PDB entry 2NVU | X-ray diffraction, 2.80 A resolution | chains B and C of the 5 polymer chains in the assembly

[Chain B]
Name: Maltose binding protein/NEDD8-activating enzyme E1 catalytic subunit chimera
Source organism: Homo sapiens
Notes: EC 6.3.2.-
UniProt: Q8TBC4 (UBA3_HUMAN); residues 2012-2442 here correspond to UniProt positions 33-463 (UniProt number = residue number - 1979)
Chain sequence (805 residues; each row starts with the number of its first residue; note: 640 numbers in that range are skipped by the numbering (no residue carries them; nothing is unmodelled there)):
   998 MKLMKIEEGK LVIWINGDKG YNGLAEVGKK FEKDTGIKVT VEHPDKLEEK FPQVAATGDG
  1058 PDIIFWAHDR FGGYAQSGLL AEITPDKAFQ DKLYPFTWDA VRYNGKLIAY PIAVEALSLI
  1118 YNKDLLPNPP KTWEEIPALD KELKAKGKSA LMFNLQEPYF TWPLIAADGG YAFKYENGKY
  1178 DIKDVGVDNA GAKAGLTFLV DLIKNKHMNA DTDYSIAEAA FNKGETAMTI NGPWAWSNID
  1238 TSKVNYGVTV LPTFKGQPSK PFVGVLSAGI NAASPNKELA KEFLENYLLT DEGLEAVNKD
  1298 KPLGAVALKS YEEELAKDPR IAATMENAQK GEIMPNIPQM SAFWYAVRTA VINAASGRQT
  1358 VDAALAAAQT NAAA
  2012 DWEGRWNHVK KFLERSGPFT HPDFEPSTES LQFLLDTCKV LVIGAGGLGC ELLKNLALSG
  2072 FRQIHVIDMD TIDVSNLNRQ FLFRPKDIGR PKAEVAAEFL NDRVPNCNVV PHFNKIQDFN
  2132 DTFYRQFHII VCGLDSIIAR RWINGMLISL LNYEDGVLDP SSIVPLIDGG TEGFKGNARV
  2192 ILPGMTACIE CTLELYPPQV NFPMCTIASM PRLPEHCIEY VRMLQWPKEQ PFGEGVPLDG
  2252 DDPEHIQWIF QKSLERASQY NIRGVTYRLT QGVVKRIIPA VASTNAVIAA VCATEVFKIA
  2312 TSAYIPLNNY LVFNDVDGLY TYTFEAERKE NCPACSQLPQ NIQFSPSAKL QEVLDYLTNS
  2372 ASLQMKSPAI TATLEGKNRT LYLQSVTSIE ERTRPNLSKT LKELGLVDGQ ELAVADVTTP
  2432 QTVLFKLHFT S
Not modelled in the structure: 998-1001, 1299-1302, 1312-1319
Bound ions: Mg2+: Asp2146 (together with ATP); Zn2+: Cys2199, Cys2202, Cys2343, Cys2346
Ligand contacts: ATP (adenosine-5'-triphosphate): Gly2055, Ala2056, Gly2057, Gly2058, Asp2079, Met2080, Asp2081, Ser2086, Asn2087, Arg2090, Gln2091, Lys2103, Asn2125, Lys2126, Ile2127, Gln2128, Gly2144, Leu2145, Asp2146, Ala2150, Ile2289
Curated features (UniProtKB/Swiss-Prot):
  - region: His2032 to Cys2049 (Interaction with UBE2M N-terminus), Arg2136 to Ile2140 (Interaction with UBE2M N-terminus), Pro2171 to Met2196 (Interaction with UBE2M N-terminus), Leu2206 to Pro2208 (Interaction with NEDD8), Met2221 to His2227 (Interaction with NAE1), Tyr2271 to Arg2274 (Interaction with NAE1), Ile2310 to Pro2317 (Interaction with UBE2M N-terminus), Tyr2331 to Glu2336 (Interaction with NEDD8)
  - active site: Cys2216 (Glycyl thioester intermediate)
  - site: Arg2190 (Determines specificity for NEDD8)

[Chain C]
Name: NEDD8-conjugating enzyme Ubc12
Source organism: Homo sapiens
Notes: EC 6.3.2.-
UniProt: P61081 (UBC12_HUMAN); aligned to UniProt positions 1-173 over residues 1-178 (the alignment contains insertions or deletions, so no single offset holds)
Chain sequence (180 residues; numbered -1 to 183; 5 numbers in that range are skipped by the numbering (no residue carries them; nothing is unmodelled there); the number before each row is that of its first residue; numbers below 1 keep their minus sign (Gly-1 is residue -1)):
    -1 GSMIKLFSLK QQKKEEE
    21 KGSSKKASAA QLRIQKDINE LNLPKTCDIS FSDPDDLLNF KLVICPDEGF YKSGKFVFSF
    81 KVGQGYPHDP PKVKCETMVY HPNIDLEGNV ALNILREDWK PVLTINSIIY GLQYLFLEPN
   141 PEDPLNKEAA EVLQNNRRLF EQNVQRSMRG GYIGSTYFER CLK
Not modelled in the structure: -1 to 2
Construct notes: cloning artifact (-1 to 0); engineered mutation Ala111 (Cys in P61081)

[Chain B / chain C interface]
Contacting residue pairs - 90 pairs, chain B then chain C:
  His2032(B) - Leu4(C)
  His2032(B) - Phe5(C)  hydrogen bond (side chain-backbone)
  Pro2033(B) - Leu4(C)
  Asp2034(B) - Ser6(C)
  Ser2041(B) - Gln9(C)
  Phe2044(B) - Leu7(C)  hydrophobic
  Phe2044(B) - Gln9(C)
  Phe2044(B) - Gln10(C)
  Gln2128(B) - Gln84(C)
  Gln2128(B) - Asp89(C)
  Asn2131(B) - Gly22(C)  hydrogen bond (side chain-backbone)
  Asp2132(B) - Ser24(C)  hydrogen bond
  Asp2132(B) - Lys25(C)  hydrogen bond (side chain-backbone)
  Asp2132(B) - Lys26(C)  hydrogen bond (side chain-backbone)
  Thr2133(B) - Glu15(C)
  Thr2133(B) - Lys21(C)
  Thr2133(B) - Gly22(C)
  Thr2133(B) - Ser23(C)  hydrogen bond (side chain-backbone)
  Thr2133(B) - Ser24(C)
  Arg2136(B) - Lys12(C)  hydrogen bond (backbone-side chain)
  Arg2136(B) - Glu15(C)  salt bridge
  Arg2136(B) - Lys25(C)
  Gln2137(B) - Lys12(C)
  Phe2138(B) - Lys12(C)  hydrogen bond (backbone-side chain)
  His2139(B) - Leu7(C)
  His2139(B) - Gln10(C)
  His2139(B) - Lys12(C)
  Ile2149(B) - His88(C)
  Arg2152(B) - His88(C)
  Trp2153(B) - Gln84(C)  hydrogen bond (side chain-backbone)
  Trp2153(B) - Gly85(C)
  Ser2160(B) - Lys26(C)
  Leu2162(B) - Lys26(C)  hydrogen bond (backbone-side chain)
  Asn2163(B) - Lys26(C)  hydrogen bond
  Pro2171(B) - Phe5(C)
  Val2175(B) - Lys12(C)
  Pro2176(B) - Phe5(C)  hydrophobic
  Leu2193(B) - Phe5(C)  hydrophobic
  Met2196(B) - Lys3(C)
  Arg2233(B) - Glu117(C)  salt bridge
  Pro2238(B) - Pro144(C)
  Lys2239(B) - Lys147(C)  hydrogen bond (backbone-side chain)
  Glu2240(B) - Lys147(C)
  Gln2241(B) - Pro144(C)  hydrogen bond (side chain-backbone)
  Gln2241(B) - Lys147(C)
  Glu2245(B) - Leu145(C)
  Glu2245(B) - Asn146(C)
  Glu2245(B) - Lys147(C)  hydrogen bond (side chain-backbone)
  Ile2310(B) - Leu7(C)
  Ala2311(B) - Leu7(C)  hydrophobic
  Ser2313(B) - Ser6(C)  hydrogen bond
  Ser2378(B) - Asn39(C)
  Ala2380(B) - Gln35(C)
  Ala2380(B) - Asn39(C)
  Thr2382(B) - Gln31(C)
  Thr2382(B) - Gln35(C)  hydrogen bond
  Thr2384(B) - Ser24(C)
  Thr2384(B) - Lys25(C)
  Thr2384(B) - Ala27(C)
  Gly2387(B) - Ser24(C)
  Asn2389(B) - Gln31(C)  hydrogen bond
  Asn2389(B) - Asp55(C)
  Arg2390(B) - Asp55(C)  salt bridge
  Thr2391(B) - Pro54(C)  hydrogen bond (side chain-backbone)
  Thr2391(B) - Asp55(C)  hydrogen bond (backbone-side chain)
  Thr2391(B) - Leu57(C)
  Leu2394(B) - Ile38(C)  hydrophobic
  Leu2394(B) - Asn39(C)
  Ser2396(B) - Ile38(C)  hydrogen bond (side chain-backbone)
  Ser2396(B) - Asn39(C)
  Ile2400(B) - Phe51(C)  hydrophobic
  Ile2400(B) - Pro54(C)  hydrophobic
  Arg2403(B) - Phe51(C)  hydrogen bond (side chain-backbone)
  Arg2403(B) - Ser52(C)  hydrogen bond (side chain-backbone)
  Arg2403(B) - Pro54(C)
  Glu2422(B) - Lys26(C)  salt bridge
  Ala2424(B) - Leu32(C)  hydrophobic
  Ala2424(B) - Gln35(C)
  Val2425(B) - Gln35(C)
  Ala2426(B) - Gln35(C)
  Ala2426(B) - Lys36(C)
  Ala2426(B) - Asn39(C)
  Asp2427(B) - Lys36(C)  hydrogen bond (backbone-side chain)
  Asp2427(B) - Asn39(C)
  Asp2427(B) - Glu40(C)
  Val2428(B) - Glu40(C)
  Thr2430(B) - Lys36(C)  hydrogen bond (backbone-side chain)
  Pro2431(B) - Lys36(C)
  Thr2433(B) - Leu32(C)  hydrogen bond (side chain-backbone)
  Thr2433(B) - Lys36(C)
Interface residues without a listed pair, chain B (67 interface residues in all): Lys1274, Glu2040, Cys2049, Leu2161, Ile2174, Met2234, Thr2312, Ile2316, Ile2381, Gln2395, Val2397, Gln2432, Leu2435
Interface residues without a listed pair, chain C (44 interface residues in all): Lys8, Lys11, Asp53, Leu58, Glu142, Asp143, Gln154

[In short]
67 residues of chain B face 44 of chain C across their interface, with 25 hydrogen bonds and 4 salt bridges.
Among the polar pairs are Arg2136(B)-Glu15(C), Arg2233(B)-Glu117(C) and Arg2390(B)-Asp55(C). Bound to chain B:
ATP. UniProt lists active-site residue Cys2216(B) on chain B.
Here chain B is Maltose binding protein/NEDD8-activating enzyme E1 catalytic subunit chimera and chain C is
NEDD8-conjugating enzyme Ubc12, both from Homo sapiens. Entry 2NVU (Structure of
APPBP1-UBA3~NEDD8-NEDD8-MgATP-Ubc12(C111A), a trapped ubiquitin-like protein activation complex) was
determined by X-ray diffraction.
